PDB entry 7OYI | X-ray diffraction, 1.86 A resolution | chain A

== Chain A ==
Molecule: Iron-sulfur cluster repair protein YtfE
Source organism: Escherichia coli (strain K12)
UniProt: P69506 (YTFE_ECOLI); residue numbers follow UniProt; this construct covers 2-220
Chain sequence (219 residues; numbered 2 to 220; the number before each row is that of its first residue):
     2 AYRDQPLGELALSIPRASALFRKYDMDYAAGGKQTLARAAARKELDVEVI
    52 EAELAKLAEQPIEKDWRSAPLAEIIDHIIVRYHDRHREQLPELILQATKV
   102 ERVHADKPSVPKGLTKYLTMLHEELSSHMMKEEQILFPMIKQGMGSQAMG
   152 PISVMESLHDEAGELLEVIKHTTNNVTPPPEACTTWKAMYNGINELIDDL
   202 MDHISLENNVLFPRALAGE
Differences from the reference sequence: engineered mutation Ala-30 (Cys in P69506), Ala-31 (Cys in P69506), Leu-159 (Glu in P69506)
Bound ions: Mn2+ site 1: His-84, Glu-133, His-204, Glu-208 (together with oxygen atom); Mn2+ site 2: His-129, Glu-133, His-160, Glu-208 (together with oxygen atom)
Residues lining bound ligands: oxygen atom (O): His-84, Leu-126, His-129, Met-130, Glu-133, His-160, His-204, Glu-208
From the paper describing this entry:
  - Mn2+ coordination: His-84, His-129, Glu-133, His-160, His-204, Glu-208
  - conformationally variable residues (side-chain flip): His-129, Leu-159
  - mutagenesis - E159L: abolished binding to formation of the iron center (citing earlier work)

== In short ==
Bound to chain A: oxygen atom. The Mn2+ site 1 is built by His-84, Glu-133, His-204 and Glu-208. The Mn2+ site
2 is built by His-129, Glu-133, His-160 and Glu-208. The paper reports that E159L abolishes binding to
formation of the iron center; Mn2+ coordination by His-84, His-129 and Glu-133 among others.
Chain A is Iron-sulfur cluster repair protein YtfE (Escherichia coli (strain K12)); the structure, Escherichia
coli YtfE_E159L(MN), was determined by X-ray diffraction together with 7BE8 from the same study.
